Entry 8Y3Q (electron microscopy, 2.98 A resolution); this record covers chains D and C of the 9 polymer chains in the assembly.

[Chain D]
Protein: Heavy chain of F11
Source organism: Sus scrofa
Amino-acid sequence (122 residues; each row starts with the number of its first residue):
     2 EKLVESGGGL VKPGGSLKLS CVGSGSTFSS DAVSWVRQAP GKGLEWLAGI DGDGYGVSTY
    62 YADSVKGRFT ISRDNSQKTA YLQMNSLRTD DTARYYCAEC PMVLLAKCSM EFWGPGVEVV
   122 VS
Disulfides: Cys22-Cys98, Cys101-Cys109

[Chain C]
Protein: B646L
Source organism: African swine fever virus
Reference sequence: Q5IZK2 (Q5IZK2_ASF); numbering as in UniProt (aligned over 1-646)
Amino-acid sequence (693 residues; each row starts with the number of its first residue; numbers below 1 keep their minus sign (Met-46 is residue -46)):
   -46 MHHHHHHHHH HGSDYKDHDG DYKDHDIDYK DDDDKELENL YFQGAGSMAS GGAFCLIAND
    14 GKADKIILAQ DLLNSRISNI KNVNKSYGKP DPEPTLSQIE ETHLVHFNAH FKPYVPVGFE
    74 YNKVRPHTGT PTLGNKLTFG IPQYGDFFHD MVGHHILGAC HSSWQDAPIQ GTSQMGAHGQ
   134 LQTFPRNGYD WDNQTPLEGA VYTLVDPFGR PIVPGTKNAY RNLVYYCEYP GERLYENVRF
   194 DVNGNSLDEY SSDVTTLVRK FCIPGDKMTG YKHLVGQEVS VEGTSGPLLC NIHDLHKPHQ
   254 SKPILTDEND TQRTCSHTNP KFLSQHFPEN SHNIQTAGKQ DITPITDATY LDIRRNVHYS
   314 CNGPQTPKYY QPPLALWIKL RFWFNENVNL AIPSVSIPFG ERFITIKLAS QKDLVNEFPG
   374 LFVRQSRFIA GRPSRRNIRF KPWFIPGVIN EISLTNNELY INNLFVTPEI HNLFVKRVRF
   434 SLIRVHKTQV THTNNNHHDE KLMSALKWPI EYMFIGLKPT WNISDQNPHQ HRDWHKFGHV
   494 VNAIMQPTHH AEISFQDRDT ALPDACSSIS DISPVTYPIT LPIIKNISVT AHGINLIDKF
   554 PSKFCSSYIP FHYGGNAIKT PDDPGAMMIT FALKPREEYQ PSGHINVSRA REFYISWDTD
   614 YVGSITTADL VVSASAINFL LLQNGSAVLR YST
Unresolved in the structure: -46 to 70, 249-302, 420-462, 586-605, 628-646
Sequence notes: expression tag (-46 to 0)

[How chain D and chain C interact]
Contacting residue pairs - 9 pairs, chain D then chain C:
  Ser30(D) - Thr513(C)
  Ser30(D) - Ala514(C)  hydrogen bond (side chain-backbone)
  Ser31(D) - Ala514(C)
  Asp54(D) - Ala514(C)
  Asn76(D) - Asp512(C)
  Ser77(D) - Arg511(C)
  Ser77(D) - Asp512(C)
  Gln78(D) - Arg511(C)
  Lys79(D) - Arg511(C)  hydrogen bond (side chain-backbone)
Also at the interface, not in a pair above, chain C (5 interface residues in all): Leu515

[In short]
Chain D and chain C form an interface of 7 and 5 residues respectively; the contacts include 2 hydrogen bonds.
Polar contacts include Ser30(D)-Ala514(C) and Lys79(D)-Arg511(C).
Here chain D is Heavy chain of F11 (Sus scrofa) and chain C is B646L (African swine fever virus). Entry 8Y3Q
(ASFV p72 in complex with Fab F11) was determined by electron microscopy (same publication as 8ZL9, 8Y3O, 8Y3P
and 8Y3R).
